PDB entry 6FG2 | X-ray diffraction, 2.79 A resolution | chains D and M of the 4 polymer chains in the assembly

== Chain D ==
Protein: Heavy chain fab NAA84
Organism: Homo sapiens
Notes: antibody fragment or engineered binder
Amino-acid sequence (240 residues; row label = number of the first residue in the row):
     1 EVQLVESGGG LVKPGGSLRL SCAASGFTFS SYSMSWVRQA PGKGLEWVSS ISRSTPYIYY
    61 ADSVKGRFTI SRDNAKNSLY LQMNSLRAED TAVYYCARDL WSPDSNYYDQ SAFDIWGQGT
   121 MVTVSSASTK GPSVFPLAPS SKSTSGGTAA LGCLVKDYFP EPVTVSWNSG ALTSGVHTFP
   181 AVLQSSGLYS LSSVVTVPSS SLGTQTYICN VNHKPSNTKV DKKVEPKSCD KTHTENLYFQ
Unresolved in the structure: 1, 227-240
Disulfides: Cys22-Cys96, Cys153-Cys209

== Chain M ==
Protein: Light chain fab natalizumab
Organism: Homo sapiens
Notes: antibody fragment or engineered binder
Amino-acid sequence (211 residues; each row starts with the number of its first residue):
     1 DIQMTQSPSS LSASVGDRVT ITCKTSQDIN KYMAWYQQTP GKAPRLLIHY TSALQPGIPS
    61 RFSGSGSGRD YTFTISSLQP EDIATYYCLQ YDNLWTFGQG TKVEIKRTVA APSVFIFPPS
   121 DEQLKSGTAS VVCLLNNFYP REAKVQWKVD NALQSGNSQE SVTEQDSKDS TYSLSSTLTL
   181 SKADYEKHKV YACEVTHQGL SSPVTKSFNR G
Disulfides: Cys23-Cys88, Cys133-Cys193

== Interface between chain D and chain M ==
Pairs across the interface (12):
  Ser31(D) - Asn30(M)
  Arg53(D) - Asn30(M)
  Arg53(D) - Asp92(M)  salt bridge
  Trp101(D) - Tyr32(M)
  Asp104(D) - Asn93(M)  hydrogen bond (backbone-side chain)
  Ser105(D) - Asp92(M)
  Asn106(D) - Tyr91(M)  hydrogen bond (side chain-backbone)
  Asn106(D) - Asp92(M)
  Asn106(D) - Leu94(M)  hydrogen bond (side chain-backbone)
  Asn106(D) - Trp95(M)  hydrogen bond
  Tyr107(D) - Tyr91(M)
  Tyr107(D) - Trp95(M)

== In short ==
The chain D/chain M interface involves 7 residues from each chain; the contacts include 4 hydrogen bonds and 1
salt bridge. Among the polar pairs are Arg53(D)-Asp92(M), Asp104(D)-Asn93(M) and Asn106(D)-Tyr91(M).
Chain D is Heavy chain fab NAA84 and chain M is Light chain fab natalizumab, both from Homo sapiens; the
structure, Crystal structure of fab of natalizumab in complex with fab of NAA84, was determined by X-ray
diffraction.
